7VAX - chains B and H of the 12 polymer chains in the assembly; structure by electron microscopy, 2.90 A resolution.

# Chain B
Protein: V-type ATP synthase alpha chain
Organism: Thermus thermophilus HB8
Notes: EC 7.1.2.2
UniProtKB: Q56403 (VATA_THET8); residue numbers follow UniProt; this construct covers 1-578
Chain sequence (578 residues; row label = number of the first residue in the row):
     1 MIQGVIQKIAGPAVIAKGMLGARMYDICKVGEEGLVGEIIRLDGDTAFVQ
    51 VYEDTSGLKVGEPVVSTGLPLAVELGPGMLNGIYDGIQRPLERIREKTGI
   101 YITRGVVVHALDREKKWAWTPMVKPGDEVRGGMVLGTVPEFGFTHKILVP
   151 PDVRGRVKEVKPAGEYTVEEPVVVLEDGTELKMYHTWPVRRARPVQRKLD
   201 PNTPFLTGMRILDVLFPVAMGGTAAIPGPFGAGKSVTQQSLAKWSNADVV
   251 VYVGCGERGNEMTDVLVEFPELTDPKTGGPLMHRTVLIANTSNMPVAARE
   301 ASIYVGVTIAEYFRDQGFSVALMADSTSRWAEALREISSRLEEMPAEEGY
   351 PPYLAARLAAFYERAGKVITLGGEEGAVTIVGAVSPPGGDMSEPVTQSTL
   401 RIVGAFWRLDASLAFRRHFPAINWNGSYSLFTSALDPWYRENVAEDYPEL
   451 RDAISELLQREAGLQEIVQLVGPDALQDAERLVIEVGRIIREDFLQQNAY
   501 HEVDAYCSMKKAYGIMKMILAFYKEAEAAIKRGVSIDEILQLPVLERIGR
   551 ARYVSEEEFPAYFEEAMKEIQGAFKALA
Sequence notes: conflict A232 (Ser in Q56403), S235 (Thr in Q56403)
Ligand contacts: ATP-gamma-S (AGS; phosphothiophosphoric acid-adenylate ester): P229, F230, G231, A232, G233, K234, S235, V236, E257, R258, E261, F419, P420, Q497, N498, A499, Y500

# Chain H
Protein: V-type ATP synthase subunit F
Organism: Thermus thermophilus HB8
UniProtKB: P74903 (VATF_THET8); residues 1-104 here = UniProt positions 1-104
Chain sequence (104 residues; each row starts with the number of its first residue):
     1 MAVIADPETAQGFRLAGLEGYGASSAEEAQSLLETLVERGGYALVAVDEA
    51 LLPDPERAVERLMRGRDLPVLLPIAGLKEAFQGHDVEGYMRELVRKTIGF
   101 DIKL

# Chain B / chain H interface
Residue-residue contacts (9; chain B residue first):
  I467(B) - F100(H)  hydrophobic
  V471(B) - I102(H)  hydrophobic
  D474(B) - K103(H)  hydrogen bond (backbone-side chain)
  A475(B) - K103(H)  hydrogen bond (backbone-backbone)
  L476(B) - K103(H)
  Q477(B) - R91(H)  hydrogen bond
  Q477(B) - D101(H)  hydrogen bond (side chain-backbone)
  Q477(B) - I102(H)
  Q477(B) - K103(H)
Also at the interface, not in a pair above, chain B (7 interface residues in all): E466

# Overview
The interface between chain B and chain H involves 7 residues on one side and 5 on the other; the contacts
include 4 hydrogen bonds. Among the polar pairs are D474(B)-K103(H), Q477(B)-R91(H) and Q477(B)-D101(H). Chain
B binds ATP-gamma-S.
Here chain B is V-type ATP synthase alpha chain and chain H is V-type ATP synthase subunit F, both from
Thermus thermophilus HB8. Entry 7VAX (V1EG of V/A-ATPase from Thermus thermophilus at saturated ATP-gamma-S
condition, state1-2) was determined by electron microscopy, deposited together with 7VAI, 7VAJ, 7VAK, 7VAL,
7VAM, 7VAN and 11 further entries.
